1P3A - chains J and A of the 10 polymer chains in the assembly; structure by X-ray diffraction, 3.00 A resolution.

== Chain J ==
Molecule: Palindromic 146bp Human Alpha-Satellite DNA fragment
Organism: Homo sapiens
Sequence (146 nucleotides; numbered 147 to 292; the number before each row is that of its first residue):
   147 ATCAATATCCACCTGCAGATTCTACCAAAAGTGTATTTGGAAACTGCTCC
   197 ATCAAAAGGCATGTTCAGCGGAATTCCGCTGAACATGCCTTTTGATGGAG
   247 CAGTTTCCAAATACACTTTTGGTAGAATCTGCAGGTGGATATTGAT

== Chain A ==
Molecule: Histone H3
Organism: Xenopus laevis
UniProtKB: Q7ZT64 (Q7ZT64_9ZZZZ); residues 401-535 here correspond to UniProt positions 2-136 (UniProt number = residue number - 399)
Chain sequence (135 residues; each row starts with the number of its first residue):
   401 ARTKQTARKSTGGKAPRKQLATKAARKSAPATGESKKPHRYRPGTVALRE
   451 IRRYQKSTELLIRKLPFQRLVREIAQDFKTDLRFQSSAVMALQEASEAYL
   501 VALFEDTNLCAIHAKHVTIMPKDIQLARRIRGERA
Not modelled in the structure: 401-437
Construct notes: conflict Glu-434 (Gly35 in Q7ZT64), Ser-435 (Val36 in Q7ZT64), Ala-502 (Gly103 in Q7ZT64), His-516 (Arg117 in Q7ZT64)
From the paper describing this entry:
  - conformationally variable residues (side-chain flip): His-513

== Interface between chain J and chain A ==
Contacting residue pairs - 32 pairs, chain J then chain A:
  DA151(J) / His-439(A)  phosphate contact
  DT152(J) / His-439(A)  sugar contact
  DT152(J) / Tyr-441(A)  phosphate contact
  DA153(J) / Tyr-441(A)  sugar contact
  DA153(J) / Arg-449(A)  phosphate contact
  DT154(J) / Arg-449(A)  salt bridge to the phosphate
  DA218(J) / Lys-515(A)  salt bridge to the phosphate
  DA228(J) / Arg-440(A)  base contact
  DA228(J) / Pro-443(A)  phosphate contact
  DA228(J) / Gly-444(A)  hydrogen bond to the phosphate
  DA229(J) / Arg-440(A)  hydrogen bond to the base
  DA229(J) / Tyr-441(A)  sugar contact
  DA229(J) / Arg-442(A)  sugar contact
  DA229(J) / Pro-443(A)  phosphate contact
  DA229(J) / Gly-444(A)  hydrogen bond to the phosphate
  DA229(J) / Thr-445(A)  hydrogen bond to the phosphate
  DA229(J) / Val-446(A)  hydrogen bond to the phosphate
  DA229(J) / Ala-447(A)  hydrogen bond to the phosphate
  DA229(J) / Glu-450(A)  phosphate contact
  DC230(J) / Arg-440(A)  hydrogen bond to the sugar
  DC230(J) / Tyr-441(A)  hydrogen bond to the phosphate
  DC230(J) / Val-446(A)  phosphate contact
  DT236(J) / Arg-463(A)  phosphate contact
  DT237(J) / Arg-463(A)  sugar contact
  DT237(J) / Leu-465(A)  phosphate contact
  DT237(J) / Pro-466(A)  phosphate contact
  DT237(J) / Arg-469(A)  salt bridge to the phosphate
  DT238(J) / Arg-463(A)  phosphate contact
  DT238(J) / Lys-464(A)  hydrogen bond to the phosphate
  DT238(J) / Leu-465(A)  hydrogen bond to the phosphate
  DA245(J) / Arg-483(A)  hydrogen bond to the phosphate
  DG246(J) / Arg-483(A)  phosphate contact
Interface residues without a listed pair, chain A (19 interface residues in all): Asp-481

== In short ==
Chain J and chain A form an interface of 13 and 19 residues respectively; the contacts include 11 hydrogen
bonds and 3 salt bridges. Polar contacts include DA229(J)/Arg-440(A), DC230(J)/Arg-440(A) and
DA228(J)/Gly-444(A). The paper reports conformational variability at His-513(A).
Here chain J is Palindromic 146bp Human Alpha-Satellite DNA fragment (Homo sapiens) and chain A is Histone H3
(Xenopus laevis). Entry 1P3A (Crystallographic Studies of Nucleosome Core Particles containing Histone 'Sin'
Mutants) was determined by X-ray diffraction together with 1P34, 1P3B, 1P3F, 1P3G, 1P3I, 1P3K and 4 further
entries from the same study.
